PDB entry 8HAH | electron microscopy, 3.90 A resolution | chains C and J of the 11 polymer chains in the assembly

== Chain C ==
Name: Histone H2A type 1-B/E
From: Homo sapiens
Reference sequence: P04908 (H2A1B_HUMAN); residues 1-129 here correspond to UniProt positions 2-130 (UniProt number = residue number + 1)
Sequence (129 residues; each row starts with the number of its first residue):
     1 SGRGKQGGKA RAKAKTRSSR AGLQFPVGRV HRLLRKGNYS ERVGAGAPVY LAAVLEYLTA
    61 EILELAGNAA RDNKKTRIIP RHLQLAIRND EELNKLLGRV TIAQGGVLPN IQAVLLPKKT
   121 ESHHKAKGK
Not modelled in the structure: 1-11, 119-129

== Chain J ==
Molecule: 180-nt DNA strand
From: Homo sapiens
Sequence (180 nucleotides; row label = number of the first residue in the row):
     1 ATCCGTCCGT TACCGCCATC AATATCCACC TGCAGATTCT ACCAAAAGTG TATTTGGAAA
    61 CTGCTCCATC AAAAGGCATG TTCAGCTGAA TTCAGCTGAA CATGCCTTTT GATGGAGCAG
   121 TTTCCAAATA CACTTTTGGT AGAATCTGCA GGTGGATATT GATGGCGGTA ACGGACGGAT
Not modelled in the structure: 1-5, 170-180

== Interface between chain C and chain J ==
Pairs across the interface - 7 pairs, chain C then chain J:
  Lys-13(C) / DT135(J)  hydrogen bond to the sugar
  Arg-29(C) / DG139(J)  salt bridge to the phosphate
  Arg-35(C) / DT129(J)  salt bridge to the phosphate
  Glu-41(C) / DT129(J)  phosphate contact
  Arg-42(C) / DA128(J)  salt bridge to the phosphate
  Arg-42(C) / DT129(J)  salt bridge to the phosphate
  Thr-76(C) / DC149(J)  phosphate contact
Also at the interface, not in a pair above, chain C (8 interface residues in all): Val-43, Ala-45
Also at the interface, not in a pair above, chain J (6 interface residues in all): DT134

== Summary ==
Chain C and chain J form an interface of 8 and 6 residues respectively; the contacts include 1 hydrogen bond
and 4 salt bridges. Among the polar pairs are Lys-13(C)/DT135(J), Arg-29(C)/DG139(J) and Arg-35(C)/DT129(J).
Chain C is Histone H2A type 1-B/E and chain J is a 180-nt DNA strand, both from Homo sapiens; the structure,
Cryo-EM structure of the p300 catalytic core bound to the H4K12acK16ac nucleosome, class 2 (3.9 angstrom ...,
was determined by electron microscopy together with 8HAG, 8HAI, 8HAJ, 8HAK, 8HAL, 8HAM and 8HAN from the same
study.
